Entry 4YZY (X-ray diffraction, 3.20 A resolution); this record covers chain A.

# Chain A
Protein: Eukaryotic translation initiation factor 2-alpha kinase 3
Source organism: Mus musculus
Notes: EC 2.7.11.1
UniProt: Q9Z2B5 (E2AK3_MOUSE); residues 104-403 here correspond to UniProt positions 100-399 (UniProt number = residue number - 4)
Sequence (301 residues; row label = number of the first residue in the row):
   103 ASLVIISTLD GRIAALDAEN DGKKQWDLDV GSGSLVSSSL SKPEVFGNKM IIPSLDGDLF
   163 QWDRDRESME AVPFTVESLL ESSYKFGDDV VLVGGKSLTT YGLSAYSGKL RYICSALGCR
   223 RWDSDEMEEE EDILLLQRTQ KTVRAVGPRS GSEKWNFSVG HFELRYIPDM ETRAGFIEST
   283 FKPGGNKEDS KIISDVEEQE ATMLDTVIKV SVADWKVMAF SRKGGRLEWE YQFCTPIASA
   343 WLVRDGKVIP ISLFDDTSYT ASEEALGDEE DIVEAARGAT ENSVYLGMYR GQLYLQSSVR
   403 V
Unresolved in the structure: 119-121, 144-190, 208-210, 229-231, 272-305, 356-403
Construct notes: expression tag (103); conflict Thr201 (Ile197 in Q9Z2B5)
Disulfides: Cys216-Cys221

# Overview
Chain A is Eukaryotic translation initiation factor 2-alpha kinase 3 (Mus musculus); the structure, Crystal
structures reveal transient PERK luminal domain tetramerization in ER stress signaling, was determined by
X-ray diffraction, deposited together with 4YZS.
